Entry 7MIZ (electron microscopy, 3.40 A resolution); this record covers chains C2 and l of the 100 polymer chains in the assembly.

[Chain C2]
Name: Tubulin alpha chain
From: Toxoplasma gondii
Reference sequence: P10873 (TBA_TOXGO); residues 1-453 here = UniProt positions 1-453
Sequence (453 residues; each row starts with the number of its first residue):
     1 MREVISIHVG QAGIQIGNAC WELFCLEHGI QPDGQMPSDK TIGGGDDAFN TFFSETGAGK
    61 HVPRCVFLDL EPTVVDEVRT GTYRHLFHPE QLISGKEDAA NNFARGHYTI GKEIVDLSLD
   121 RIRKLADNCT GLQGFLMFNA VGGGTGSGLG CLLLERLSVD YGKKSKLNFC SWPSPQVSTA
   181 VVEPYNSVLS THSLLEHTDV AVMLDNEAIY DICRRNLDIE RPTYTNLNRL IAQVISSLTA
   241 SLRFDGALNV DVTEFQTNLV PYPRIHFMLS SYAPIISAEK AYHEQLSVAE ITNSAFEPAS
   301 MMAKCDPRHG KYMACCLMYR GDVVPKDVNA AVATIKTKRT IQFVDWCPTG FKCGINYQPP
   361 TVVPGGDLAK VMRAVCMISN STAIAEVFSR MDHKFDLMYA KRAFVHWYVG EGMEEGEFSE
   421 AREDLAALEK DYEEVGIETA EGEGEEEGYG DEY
Not modelled in the structure: 38-46, 438-453
Ligand contacts: GTP (guanosine-5'-triphosphate): Gly-10, Gln-11, Ala-12, Gln-15, Glu-71, Ala-99, Ala-100, Asn-101, Ala-140, Gly-143, Gly-144, Thr-145, Gly-146, Ser-171, Ser-178, Thr-179, Asn-206, Tyr-224, Leu-227, Asn-228
UniProt features mapped onto this chain:
  - active site: Glu-254
  - binding site (GTP): Gln-11, Glu-71, Gly-144, Thr-145, Thr-179, Asn-206, Asn-228
  - binding site (Mg(2+)): Glu-71
  - site: Tyr-453 (Involved in polymerization)
  - modified residue: Lys-40 (N6-acetyllysine)

[Chain l]
Name: PDI family protein
From: Toxoplasma gondii
Reference sequence: A0A7J6K232 (A0A7J6K232_TOXGO); numbering as in UniProt (aligned over 1-166)
Sequence (189 residues; row label = number of the first residue in the row):
     1 MLAADCFFGP DVVKRTQQGN YVPVRPDHFA GVSVALFFAK AGHSKCAQIV PVVRQFYKTT
    61 NFSGEKAVIE IIYVSLDKDE QDFERVRALM PWCSVEYKSC LRKKLIERYR VPNGELAFGT
   121 VRIPSTAIPL LIVIGPNGEE AGRMNFQQSD EFVLQRWDYR FNKWPGSAQR LRTLNDATDP
   181 WKKRLPQNV
Not modelled in the structure: 1-11, 114-125, 149-151, 166-189
Construct notes: insertion (167-189)

[Chain C2 / chain l interface]
Residue-residue contacts (21; chain C2 residue first):
  Leu-217(C2) / Arg-156(l)  hydrogen bond (backbone-side chain)
  Asp-218(C2) / Arg-156(l)
  Ile-219(C2) / Arg-156(l)
  Glu-220(C2) / Phe-152(l)
  Arg-221(C2) / Gln-147(l)
  Arg-221(C2) / Gln-148(l)  hydrogen bond
  Ser-277(C2) / Arg-156(l)  hydrogen bond
  Ala-278(C2) / Arg-156(l)
  Ala-278(C2) / Asp-158(l)
  Ala-278(C2) / Phe-161(l)  hydrophobic
  Glu-279(C2) / Gln-155(l)
  Glu-279(C2) / Arg-156(l)
  Glu-279(C2) / Trp-157(l)
  Glu-279(C2) / Asp-158(l)
  Tyr-282(C2) / Tyr-159(l)
  Tyr-282(C2) / Arg-160(l)
  Pro-364(C2) / Ala-141(l)
  Gly-365(C2) / Ala-141(l)  hydrogen bond (backbone-backbone)
  Leu-368(C2) / Phe-161(l)
  Lys-370(C2) / Arg-160(l)  hydrogen bond (side chain-backbone)
  Lys-370(C2) / Lys-163(l)
Other interface residues (no listed pair), chain C2 (14 interface residues in all): Gly-366
Other interface residues (no listed pair), chain l (13 interface residues in all): Gly-142

[In short]
14 residues of chain C2 and 13 residues of chain l are in contact; the contacts include 5 hydrogen bonds.
Among the polar pairs are Leu-217(C2)/Arg-156(l), Arg-221(C2)/Gln-148(l) and Ser-277(C2)/Arg-156(l). Chain C2
binds GTP.
Chain C2 is Tubulin alpha chain and chain l is PDI family protein, both from Toxoplasma gondii; the structure,
Atomic structure of cortical microtubule from Toxoplasma gondii, was determined by electron microscopy.
